PDB entry 7PG4 | electron microscopy, 9.10 A resolution (very low resolution: no residue pairs are listed; an interface is given only as per-side residue counts) | chains B and C of the 6 polymer chains in the assembly

Chain B:
Name: Isoform Short of Insulin receptor
From: Homo sapiens
Notes: EC 2.7.10.1
UniProtKB: P06213 (INSR_HUMAN), isoform P06213-2; residues -26 to 1343 here correspond to UniProt positions 1-1370 (UniProt number = residue number + 27)
Sequence (1382 residues; row label = number of the first residue in the row; numbers below 1 keep their minus sign (Met-26 is residue -26)):
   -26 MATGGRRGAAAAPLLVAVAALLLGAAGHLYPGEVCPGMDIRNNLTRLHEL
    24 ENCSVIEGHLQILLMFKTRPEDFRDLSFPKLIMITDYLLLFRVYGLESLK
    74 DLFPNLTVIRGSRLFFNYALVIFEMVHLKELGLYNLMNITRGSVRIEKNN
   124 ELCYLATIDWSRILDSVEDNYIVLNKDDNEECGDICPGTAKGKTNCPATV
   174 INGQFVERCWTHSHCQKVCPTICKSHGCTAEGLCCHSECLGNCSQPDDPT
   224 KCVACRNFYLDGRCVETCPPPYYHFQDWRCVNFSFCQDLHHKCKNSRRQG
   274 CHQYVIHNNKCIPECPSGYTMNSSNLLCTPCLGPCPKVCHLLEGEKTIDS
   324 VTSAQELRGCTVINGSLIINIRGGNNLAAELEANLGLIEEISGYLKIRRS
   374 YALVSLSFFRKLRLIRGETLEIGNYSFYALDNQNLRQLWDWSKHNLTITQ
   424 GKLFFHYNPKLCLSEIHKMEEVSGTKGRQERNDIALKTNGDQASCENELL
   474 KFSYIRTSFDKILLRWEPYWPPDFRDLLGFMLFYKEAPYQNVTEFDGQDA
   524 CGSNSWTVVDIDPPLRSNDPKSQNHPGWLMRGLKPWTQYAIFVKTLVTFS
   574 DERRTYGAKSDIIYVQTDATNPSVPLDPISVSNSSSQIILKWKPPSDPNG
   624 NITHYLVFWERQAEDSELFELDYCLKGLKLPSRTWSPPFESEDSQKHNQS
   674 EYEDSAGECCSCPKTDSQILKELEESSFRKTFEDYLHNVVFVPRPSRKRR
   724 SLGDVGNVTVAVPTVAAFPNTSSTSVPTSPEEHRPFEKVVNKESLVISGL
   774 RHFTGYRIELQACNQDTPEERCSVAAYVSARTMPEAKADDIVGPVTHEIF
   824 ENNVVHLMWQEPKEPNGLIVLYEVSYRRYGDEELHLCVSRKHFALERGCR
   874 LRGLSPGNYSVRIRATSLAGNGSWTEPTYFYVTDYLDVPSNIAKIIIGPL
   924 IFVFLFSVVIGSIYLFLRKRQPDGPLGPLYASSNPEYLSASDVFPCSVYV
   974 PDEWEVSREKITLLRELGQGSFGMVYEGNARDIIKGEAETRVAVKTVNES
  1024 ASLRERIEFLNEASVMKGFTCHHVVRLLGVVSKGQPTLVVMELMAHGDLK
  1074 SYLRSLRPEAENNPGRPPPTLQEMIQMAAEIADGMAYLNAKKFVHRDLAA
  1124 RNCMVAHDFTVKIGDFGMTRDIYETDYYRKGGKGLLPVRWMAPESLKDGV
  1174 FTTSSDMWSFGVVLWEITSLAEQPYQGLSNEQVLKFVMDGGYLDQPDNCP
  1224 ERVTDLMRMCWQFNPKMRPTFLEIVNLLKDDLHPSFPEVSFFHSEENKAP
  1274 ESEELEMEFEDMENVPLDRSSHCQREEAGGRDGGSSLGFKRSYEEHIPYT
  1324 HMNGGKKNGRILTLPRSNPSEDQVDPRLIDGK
Not modelled in the structure: -26 to 0, 163-167, 173-176, 268-273, 540-545, 648-674, 719-755, 908-1355
Differences from the reference sequence: expression tag (1344-1355)
UniProt features mapped onto this chain:
  - region: Glu706 to Phe714 (Insulin-binding), Tyr972 (Important for interaction with IRS1, SHC1 and STAT5B)
  - site: Phe39 (Insulin-binding)
  - modified residue: Ser373 (Phosphoserine), Tyr374 (Phosphotyrosine), Ser380 (Phosphoserine), Tyr972 (Phosphotyrosine)
  - glycosylation (N-linked (GlcNAc...) asparagine): Asn16, Asn25, Asn78, Asn111, Asn215, Asn255, Asn295, Asn337, Asn397, Asn418, Asn514, Asn606, Asn624, Asn671
Cystine bridges: Cys8-Cys26, Cys126-Cys155, Cys159-Cys182, Cys169-Cys188, Cys192-Cys201, Cys196-Cys207, Cys208-Cys216, Cys212-Cys225, Cys228-Cys237, Cys241-Cys253, Cys259-Cys284, Cys266-Cys274, Cys288-Cys301, Cys304-Cys308, Cys312-Cys333, Cys435-Cys468, Cys647-Cys860, Cys682-Cys685, Cys786-Cys795

Chain C:
Name: Insulin
From: Homo sapiens
UniProtKB: P01308 (INS_HUMAN); residues 1-21 here correspond to UniProt positions 90-110 (UniProt number = residue number + 89)
Sequence (21 residues; numbered 1 to 21; the number before each row is that of its first residue):
     1 GIVEQCCTSICSLYQLENYCN
Cystine bridges: Cys6-Cys11

How chain B and chain C interact:
At this resolution (9 A) residue pairs are not listed: 10 residues of chain B and 10 of chain C lie at the interface.

Summary:
Chain B and chain C each contribute 10 residues to their interface.
Here chain B is Isoform Short of Insulin receptor and chain C is Insulin, both from Homo sapiens. Entry 7PG4
(Low resolution Cryo-EM structure of the full-length insulin receptor bound to 2 insulin, conf 3) was
determined by electron microscopy, deposited together with 7PG0, 7PG2 and 7PG3.
